PDB entry 8JC7 | electron microscopy, 2.06 A resolution | chains A and B of the 7 polymer chains in the assembly

Chain A (and B):
Name: Hemolysin
Source organism: Vibrio campbellii
Notes: chain B of this document is another copy of the same molecule, construct and numbering; everything in this record applies to it too
UniProt: A0A344KRS4 (A0A344KRS4_9VIBR); residues 1-712 here correspond to UniProt positions 26-737 (UniProt number = residue number + 25)
Chain sequence (721 residues; row label = number of the first residue in the row; numbering starts at 0):
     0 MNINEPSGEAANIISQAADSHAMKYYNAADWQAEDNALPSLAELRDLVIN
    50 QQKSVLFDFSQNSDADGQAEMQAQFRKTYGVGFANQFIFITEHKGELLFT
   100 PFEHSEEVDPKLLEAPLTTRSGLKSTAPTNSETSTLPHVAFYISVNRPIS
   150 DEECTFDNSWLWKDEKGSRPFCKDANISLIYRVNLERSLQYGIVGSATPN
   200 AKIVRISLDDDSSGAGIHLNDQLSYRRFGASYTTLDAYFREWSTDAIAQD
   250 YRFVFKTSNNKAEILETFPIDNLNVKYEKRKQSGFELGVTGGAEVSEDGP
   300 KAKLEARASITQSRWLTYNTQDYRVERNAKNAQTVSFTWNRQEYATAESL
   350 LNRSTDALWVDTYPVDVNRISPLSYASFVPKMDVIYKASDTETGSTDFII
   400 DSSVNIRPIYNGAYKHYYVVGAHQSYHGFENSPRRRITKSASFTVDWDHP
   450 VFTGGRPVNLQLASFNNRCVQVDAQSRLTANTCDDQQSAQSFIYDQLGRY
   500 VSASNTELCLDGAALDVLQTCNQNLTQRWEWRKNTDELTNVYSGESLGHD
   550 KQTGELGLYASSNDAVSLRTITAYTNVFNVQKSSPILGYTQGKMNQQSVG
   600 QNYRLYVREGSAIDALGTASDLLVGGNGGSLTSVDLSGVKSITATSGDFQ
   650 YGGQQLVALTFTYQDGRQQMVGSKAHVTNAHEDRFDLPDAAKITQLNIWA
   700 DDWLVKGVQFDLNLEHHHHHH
Unresolved in the structure: 0-132, 581-720
Construct notes: initiating methionine (0); conflict His20 (Asn45 in A0A344KRS4), Asp65 (Asn90 in A0A344KRS4), Ser475 (Gly500 in A0A344KRS4); expression tag (713-720)
Cystine bridges: Cys153-Cys171, Cys468-Cys482
Bound ions: Ca2+ near Glu185 (its only coordinating residue here)
From the paper describing this entry:
  - Ca2+ coordination: His137, Glu185
  - self-association interface (contacts with another copy of this molecule); pairs are residue here / residue on that copy: His137-Gly194 (hydrogen bond)
  - binding site for K+: Arg279, Trp314
  - mutagenesis - H415A, H422A: decreased binding to membrane association
  - mutagenesis - H426A: unchanged binding to membrane association
  - mutagenesis - H415A, H422A: decreased binding to immobilized membranes

Interface between chain A and chain B:
Pairs across the interface - 146 pairs, chain A then chain B:
  Val193(A) - Arg455(B)  hydrogen bond (backbone-side chain)
  Val193(A) - Asn575(B)
  Gly194(A) - Pro136(B)
  Gly194(A) - His137(B)  hydrogen bond (backbone-backbone)
  Gly194(A) - Arg455(B)
  Gly194(A) - Phe577(B)
  Ser195(A) - His137(B)
  Ser195(A) - Ala139(B)
  Ala196(A) - His137(B)
  Ala196(A) - Ala139(B)
  Ala196(A) - Asn183(B)
  Thr197(A) - Ala139(B)
  Pro198(A) - Ala139(B)
  Pro198(A) - Phe140(B)
  Pro198(A) - Tyr141(B)  hydrophobic
  Pro198(A) - Arg181(B)
  Glu262(A) - Ser143(B)  hydrogen bond
  Glu262(A) - Asn145(B)  hydrogen bond
  Ile263(A) - Ile179(B)
  Ile263(A) - Gly213(B)
  Ile263(A) - Ala214(B)
  Leu264(A) - Tyr141(B)
  Leu264(A) - Asp210(B)
  Leu264(A) - Ser211(B)
  Leu264(A) - Ser212(B)  hydrogen bond (backbone-backbone)
  Leu264(A) - Gly213(B)  hydrogen bond (backbone-backbone)
  Glu265(A) - Asp209(B)
  Glu265(A) - Asp210(B)
  Ile269(A) - Asp209(B)
  Asp270(A) - Leu372(B)
  Asp270(A) - Ser376(B)
  Asp270(A) - Phe377(B)
  Asp270(A) - Val378(B)  hydrogen bond (side chain-backbone)
  Asn271(A) - Pro371(B)
  Asn271(A) - Leu372(B)
  Asn271(A) - Ser376(B)  hydrogen bond (side chain-backbone)
  Leu272(A) - Leu372(B)
  Asn273(A) - Gln320(B)
  Asn273(A) - Asp321(B)
  Asn273(A) - Tyr322(B)  hydrogen bond (side chain-backbone)
  Asn273(A) - Leu372(B)
  Val274(A) - Gln320(B)
  Val274(A) - Asp321(B)  hydrogen bond (backbone-side chain)
  Lys275(A) - Asn318(B)
  Lys275(A) - Thr319(B)
  Lys275(A) - Gln320(B)
  Tyr276(A) - Asn318(B)
  Tyr276(A) - Thr319(B)  hydrogen bond (backbone-backbone)
  Tyr276(A) - Asp321(B)
  Tyr276(A) - Glu342(B)
  Tyr276(A) - Tyr343(B)
  Glu277(A) - Thr316(B)
  Glu277(A) - Tyr317(B)
  Glu277(A) - Asn318(B)
  Lys278(A) - Leu315(B)
  Lys278(A) - Thr316(B)
  Lys278(A) - Tyr317(B)  hydrogen bond (backbone-backbone)
  Lys278(A) - Thr319(B)
  Lys278(A) - Glu342(B)
  Arg279(A) - Trp314(B)
  Arg279(A) - Leu315(B)
  Arg279(A) - Thr316(B)
  Lys280(A) - Arg313(B)
  Lys280(A) - Trp314(B)
  Lys280(A) - Leu315(B)  hydrogen bond (backbone-backbone)
  Gln281(A) - Ser312(B)
  Gln281(A) - Arg313(B)
  Gln281(A) - Trp314(B)
  Ser282(A) - Ser312(B)
  Ser282(A) - Arg313(B)  hydrogen bond (backbone-backbone)
  Gly283(A) - Gln311(B)
  Gly283(A) - Ser312(B)
  Phe284(A) - Thr310(B)
  Phe284(A) - Gln311(B)  hydrogen bond (backbone-backbone)
  Glu285(A) - Ile309(B)
  Glu285(A) - Thr310(B)
  Leu286(A) - Ser308(B)
  Leu286(A) - Ile309(B)  hydrogen bond (backbone-backbone)
  Gly287(A) - Ala307(B)
  Val288(A) - Arg306(B)
  Val288(A) - Ala307(B)  hydrogen bond (backbone-backbone)
  Thr289(A) - Glu304(B)
  Thr289(A) - Ala305(B)
  Thr289(A) - Arg306(B)
  Gly290(A) - Leu303(B)
  Gly290(A) - Glu304(B)
  Gly290(A) - Ala305(B)  hydrogen bond (backbone-backbone)
  Gly291(A) - Leu303(B)
  Ala292(A) - Lys302(B)
  Ala292(A) - Leu303(B)  hydrogen bond (backbone-backbone)
  Glu293(A) - Lys300(B)  salt bridge
  Glu293(A) - Ala301(B)
  Glu293(A) - Lys302(B)
  Val294(A) - Lys300(B)
  Val294(A) - Ala301(B)  hydrogen bond (backbone-backbone)
  Ser295(A) - Lys300(B)
  Glu296(A) - Asp297(B)
  Glu296(A) - Gly298(B)
  Arg306(A) - Ser308(B)
  Trp314(A) - Trp314(B)
  Leu315(A) - Tyr343(B)
  Arg323(A) - Pro371(B)
  Glu325(A) - Pro371(B)
  Arg326(A) - Gly213(B)  hydrogen bond (side chain-backbone)
  Arg326(A) - Ala214(B)  hydrogen bond (side chain-backbone)
  Arg326(A) - Ala375(B)
  Arg326(A) - Ser376(B)  hydrogen bond
  Arg326(A) - Val378(B)
  Asn327(A) - His217(B)
  Asn327(A) - Asn219(B)
  Asn327(A) - Asp220(B)
  Asn327(A) - Ala375(B)
  Ala328(A) - Ala214(B)
  Ala328(A) - His217(B)
  Ala328(A) - Ala375(B)
  Ala328(A) - Ser376(B)
  Lys329(A) - Asp173(B)  salt bridge
  Lys329(A) - Asn175(B)
  Lys329(A) - His217(B)
  Asn330(A) - Asn175(B)
  Asn330(A) - Ala214(B)
  Ala331(A) - Asn145(B)
  Ala331(A) - Ser177(B)  hydrogen bond (backbone-side chain)
  Lys386(A) - Tyr141(B)
  Leu496(A) - Ala572(B)  hydrophobic
  Gln522(A) - Gln460(B)  hydrogen bond (backbone-side chain)
  Gln522(A) - Asn465(B)
  Gln522(A) - Asn466(B)
  Gln522(A) - Cys482(B)
  Gln522(A) - Asp484(B)
  Asn523(A) - Asn465(B)
  Asn523(A) - Asn466(B)  hydrogen bond
  Leu524(A) - Gln460(B)
  Leu524(A) - Ala462(B)  hydrophobic
  Leu524(A) - Phe464(B)
  Leu524(A) - Asn465(B)  hydrogen bond (backbone-backbone)
  Leu524(A) - Ile570(B)  hydrophobic
  Thr525(A) - Asn465(B)  hydrogen bond (backbone-side chain)
  Arg527(A) - Gln460(B)  hydrogen bond
  Arg527(A) - Ile570(B)
  Val540(A) - Arg568(B)  hydrogen bond (backbone-side chain)
  Tyr541(A) - Ala462(B)
  Tyr541(A) - Ser463(B)  hydrogen bond (side chain-backbone)
  Tyr541(A) - Phe464(B)
  Tyr541(A) - Asn465(B)
  Tyr541(A) - Arg568(B)  hydrogen bond (backbone-side chain)
Other interface residues (no listed pair), chain A (60 interface residues in all): Ala200, Asn521
Other interface residues (no listed pair), chain B (74 interface residues in all): Leu135, Pro299, Lys380, Asn458, Asp483

In short:
60 residues of chain A face 74 of chain B across their interface, with 32 hydrogen bonds and 2 salt bridges.
Among the polar pairs are Glu293(A)-Lys300(B), Lys329(A)-Asp173(B) and Val193(A)-Arg455(B). From the paper: a
binding site for K+ at Arg279(A) and Trp314(A); H415A and H422A of chain A reduce binding to membrane
association.
Chain A and chain B are both Hemolysin (Vibrio campbellii); the structure, Cryo-EM structure of Vibrio
campbellii alpha-hemolysin, was determined by electron microscopy, deposited together with 8JBQ.
